PDB entry 2W09 | X-ray diffraction, 1.57 A resolution | chain A

[Chain A]
Molecule: Cytochrome P450 51
Source organism: Mycobacterium tuberculosis
Notes: EC 1.14.13.70
Reference sequence: P0A512 (CP51_MYCTU); numbering as in UniProt (aligned over 1-451)
Chain sequence (455 residues; each row starts with the number of its first residue):
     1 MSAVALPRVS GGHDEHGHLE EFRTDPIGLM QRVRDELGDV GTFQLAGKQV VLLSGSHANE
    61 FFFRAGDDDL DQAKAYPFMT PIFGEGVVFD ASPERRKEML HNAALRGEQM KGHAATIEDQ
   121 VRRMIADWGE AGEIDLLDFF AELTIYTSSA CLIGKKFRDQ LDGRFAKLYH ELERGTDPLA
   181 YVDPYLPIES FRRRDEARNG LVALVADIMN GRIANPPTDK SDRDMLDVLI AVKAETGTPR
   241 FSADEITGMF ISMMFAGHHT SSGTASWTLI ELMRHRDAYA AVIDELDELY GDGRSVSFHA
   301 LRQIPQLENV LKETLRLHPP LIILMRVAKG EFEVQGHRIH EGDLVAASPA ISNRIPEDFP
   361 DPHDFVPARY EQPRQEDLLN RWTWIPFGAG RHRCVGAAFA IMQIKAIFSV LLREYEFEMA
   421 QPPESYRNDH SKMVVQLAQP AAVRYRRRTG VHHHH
Unresolved in the structure: 1-3, 85-100, 217-222, 235-237, 450-455
Differences from the reference sequence: engineered mutation Leu37 (Cys in P0A512), Ala442 (Cys in P0A512)
Metal / ion sites: heme Fe: Cys394 (together with CM9)
Small-molecule neighbours:
  - CM9 (cis-4-methyl-N-[(1S)-3-(methylsulfanyl)-1-(pyridin-4-ylcarbamoyl)propyl]cyclohexanecarboxamide): Gln72, Ala73, Tyr76, Phe78, Met79, Phe83, Thr176, Phe255, Ala256, His259, Thr260, Leu321, Cys394, Met433, Val434
  - heme (HEM): Phe63, Gln72, His101, Leu105, Ala256, Gly257, Thr260, Ser261, Thr264, Leu315, Pro320, Leu321, Leu324, Arg326, Ile385, Pro386, Phe387, Gly388, Arg391, His392, Arg393, Cys394, Val395, Gly396, Phe399, Ala400
Reported in the primary citation:
  - binding site for CM9: Tyr76, His259
  - mutagenesis - F78L: decreased binding to CM9

[In short]
Bound to chain A: heme and compound CM9. From the paper: a binding site for CM9 at Tyr76 and His259; F78L
reduces binding to CM9.
Chain A is Cytochrome P450 51 (Mycobacterium tuberculosis); the structure, CYP51 of M. tuberculosis bound to
an inhibitor cis-4-methyl-N-[(1S)-3-(methylsulfanyl)-1-(pyridin-4-ylcarbamoyl)propyl]cyclohexanecarboxamide,
was determined by X-ray diffraction (same publication as 2W0A and 2W0B).
